PDB entry 9K9S | electron microscopy, 2.39 A resolution | chains B and C of the 5 polymer chains in the assembly

== Chain B ==
Protein: E4R
Organism: Monkeypox virus
Notes: EC 3.2.2.27
UniProt: Q5IXS4 (Q5IXS4_MONPV); residue numbers follow UniProt; this construct covers 1-218
Amino-acid sequence (218 residues; numbered 1 to 218; the number before each row is that of its first residue):
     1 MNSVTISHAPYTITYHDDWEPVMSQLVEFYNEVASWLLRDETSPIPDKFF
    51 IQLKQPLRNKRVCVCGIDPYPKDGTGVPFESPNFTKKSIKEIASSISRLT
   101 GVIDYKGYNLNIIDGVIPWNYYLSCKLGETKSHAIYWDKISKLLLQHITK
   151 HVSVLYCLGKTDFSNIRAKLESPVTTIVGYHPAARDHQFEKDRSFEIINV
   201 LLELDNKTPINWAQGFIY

== Chain C ==
Protein: DNA polymerase processivity factor component A20
Organism: Monkeypox virus
UniProt: Q5IXP2 (Q5IXP2_MONPV); numbering as in UniProt (aligned over 1-426)
Amino-acid sequence (426 residues; row label = number of the first residue in the row):
     1 MTSSADLTNLKELLSLYKSLRFSDSVAIEKYNSLVEWGTSTYWKIGVQKV
    51 TNVETSISDYYDEVKNKPFNIDPGYYIFLPVYFGSVFIYSKGKNMVELGS
   101 GNSFQIPDEIRSACNKVLDSDNGIDFLRFVLLNNRWIMEDAISKYQSPVN
   151 IFKLASEYGLNIPNYLEIEIEEDTLFDDELYSIMERSFDDTFPKISISYI
   201 KLGELKRQVVDFFKFSFMYIESIKVDRIGDNIFIPSVITKSGKKILVKDV
   251 DHLIRSKVREHTFVKVKKKNTFSILYDYDGNGTETRGEVIKRIIDTIGRD
   301 YYVNGKYFSKVGIAGLKQLTNKLDINECATVDELVDEINKSGTVKRKIKN
   351 QSVFDLSRECLGYPEADFITLVNNMRFKIENCKVVNFNIENTNCLNNPSI
   401 ETIYGNFNQFVSIFNTVTDVKKRLFE
Not modelled in the structure: 1, 280-284, 426

== Interface between chain B and chain C ==
Contacting residue pairs - 30 pairs, chain B then chain C:
  Arg167(B) with Ser40(C); Thr41(C), hydrogen bond (side chain-backbone); Trp43(C)
  Leu170(B) with Trp43(C)
  Ser172(B) with Trp43(C)
  Pro173(B) with Trp43(C), hydrophobic
  Val174(B) with Tyr42(C); Trp43(C); Lys44(C)
  Thr175(B) with Tyr42(C); Lys44(C)
  Thr176(B) with Tyr42(C), hydrogen bond (backbone-backbone); Trp43(C)
  Asp192(B) with Thr2(C)
  Arg193(B) with Thr2(C), hydrogen bond (backbone-backbone); Ser4(C); Leu7(C)
  Glu196(B) with Leu7(C)
  Ile197(B) with Thr2(C); Leu10(C), hydrophobic; Tyr42(C)
  Val200(B) with Leu7(C), hydrophobic; Leu10(C), hydrophobic
  Leu201(B) with Leu10(C), hydrophobic; Ile45(C), hydrophobic
  Glu203(B) with Leu14(C)
  Leu204(B) with Ile45(C), hydrophobic; Gly46(C); Val47(C)
  Asp205(B) with Gly46(C)
Other interface residues (no listed pair), chain B (18 interface residues in all): Ile177, Val178
Other interface residues (no listed pair), chain C (17 interface residues in all): Ser3, Asp6, Lys11, Leu13

== Summary ==
Chain B and chain C form an interface of 18 and 17 residues respectively, with 3 hydrogen bonds. Among the
polar pairs are Arg167(B)-Thr41(C), Thr176(B)-Tyr42(C) and Arg193(B)-Thr2(C).
Here chain B is E4R and chain C is DNA polymerase processivity factor component A20, both from Monkeypox
virus. Entry 9K9S (MPXV DNA polymerase in complex with primer/4U template DNA) was determined by electron
microscopy, deposited together with 9K9R, 9K9T, 9K9V and 9K9U.
